PDB entry 3FFD | X-ray diffraction, 2.00 A resolution | chains B and P of the 3 polymer chains in the assembly

# Chain B
Molecule: Monoclonal antibody, light chain, Fab fragment
Source organism: Mus musculus
Notes: antibody fragment or engineered binder
Chain sequence (220 residues; numbered 1 to 220; the number before each row is that of its first residue):
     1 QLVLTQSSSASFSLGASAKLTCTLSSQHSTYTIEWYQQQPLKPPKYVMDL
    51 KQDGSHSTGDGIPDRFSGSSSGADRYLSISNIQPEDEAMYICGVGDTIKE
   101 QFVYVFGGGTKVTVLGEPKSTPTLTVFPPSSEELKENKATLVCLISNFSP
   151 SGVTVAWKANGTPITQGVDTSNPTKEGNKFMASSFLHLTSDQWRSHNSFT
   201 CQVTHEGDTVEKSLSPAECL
Unresolved in the structure: 218-220
Disulfides: Cys-22/Cys-92, Cys-143/Cys-201

# Chain P
Molecule: Parathyroid hormone-related protein
Source organism: Homo sapiens
UniProt: P12272 (PTHR_HUMAN); residues 1-108 here correspond to UniProt positions 37-144 (UniProt number = residue number + 36)
Chain sequence (108 residues; each row starts with the number of its first residue):
     1 AVSEHQLLHDKGKSIQDLRRRFFLHHLIAEIHTAEIRATSEVSPNSKPSP
    51 NTKNHPVRFGSDDEGRYLTQETNKVETYKEQPLKTPGKKKKGKPGKRKEQ
   101 EKKKRRTR
Unresolved in the structure: 1-13, 32-108
Swiss-Prot annotation at these positions:
  - region: Arg-21 to His-32 (Important for receptor binding)
  - motif: Thr-72 to Lys-93 (Nuclear localization signal)
Reported in the primary citation:
  - contacts within the chain: Phe-23/Leu-27 (hydrophobic contact)

# Interface between chain B and chain P
Residue-residue contacts (15):
  Tyr-31(B) / Gln-16(P)
  Tyr-31(B) / Arg-19(P)  hydrogen bond
  Thr-32(B) / Gln-16(P)  hydrogen bond (backbone-side chain)
  Thr-32(B) / Asp-17(P)  hydrogen bond
  Thr-32(B) / Arg-20(P)
  Glu-34(B) / Arg-20(P)  salt bridge
  Asp-49(B) / Arg-20(P)  salt bridge
  Lys-51(B) / Asp-17(P)  salt bridge
  Gln-52(B) / Ser-14(P)
  Gly-95(B) / Gln-16(P)  hydrogen bond (backbone-side chain)
  Asp-96(B) / Gln-16(P)
  Asp-96(B) / Arg-19(P)  salt bridge
  Thr-97(B) / Arg-19(P)
  Thr-97(B) / Phe-23(P)
  Phe-102(B) / Phe-23(P)  hydrophobic
Interface residues without a listed pair, chain B (12 interface residues in all): Thr-30, Val-94
Interface residues without a listed pair, chain P (7 interface residues in all): Arg-21
The authors on this interface:
  - residue pairs: Thr-30(B)/Asp-17(P), Tyr-31(B)/Arg-19(P) (hydrogen bond), Asp-96(B)/Arg-19(P) (salt bridge), Thr-97(B)/Arg-19(P), Thr-97(B)/Phe-23(P) (hydrophobic contact), Phe-102(B)/Phe-23(P) (hydrophobic contact), Ile-15(P)/Thr-30(B), Gln-16(P)/Thr-30(B)
  - epitope / paratope residues, chain B: Thr-30(B), Tyr-31(B), Asp-96(B), Thr-97(B), Phe-102(B)
  - epitope / paratope residues, chain P: Ser-14(P), Ile-15(P), Gln-16(P), Asp-17(P), Arg-19(P), Arg-20(P)

# Summary
12 residues of chain B and 7 residues of chain P are in contact, with 4 hydrogen bonds and 4 salt bridges.
Among the polar pairs are Glu-34(B)/Arg-20(P), Asp-49(B)/Arg-20(P) and Lys-51(B)/Asp-17(P). The authors report
contacts between Thr-30(B) and Asp-17(P), Thr-97(B) and Arg-19(P) and Ile-15(P) and Thr-30(B) among others; a
hydrogen bond between Tyr-31(B) and Arg-19(P); a salt bridge between Asp-96(B) and Arg-19(P). From the paper:
epitope/paratope residues Thr-30(B), Tyr-31(B) and Ser-14(P) among others; contacts within the chain involving
Leu-27(P) and Phe-23(P).
Here chain B is Monoclonal antibody, light chain, Fab fragment (Mus musculus) and chain P is Parathyroid
hormone-related protein (Homo sapiens). Entry 3FFD (Structure of parathyroid hormone-related protein complexed
to a neutralizing monoclonal antibody) was determined by X-ray diffraction.
